PDB entry 6D73 | electron microscopy, 3.80 A resolution | chains B and A of the 4 polymer chains in the assembly

== Chain B (and A) ==
Molecule: Transient receptor potential cation channel, subfamily M
From: Danio rerio
Notes: chain A of this document is another copy of the same molecule, construct and numbering; everything in this record applies to it too
Sequence (1466 residues; numbered 0 to 1504; 39 numbers in that range are skipped by the numbering (no residue carries them; nothing is unmodelled there); the number before each row is that of its first residue; numbering starts at 0; X marks 22 residues of unknown identity (built as UNK)):
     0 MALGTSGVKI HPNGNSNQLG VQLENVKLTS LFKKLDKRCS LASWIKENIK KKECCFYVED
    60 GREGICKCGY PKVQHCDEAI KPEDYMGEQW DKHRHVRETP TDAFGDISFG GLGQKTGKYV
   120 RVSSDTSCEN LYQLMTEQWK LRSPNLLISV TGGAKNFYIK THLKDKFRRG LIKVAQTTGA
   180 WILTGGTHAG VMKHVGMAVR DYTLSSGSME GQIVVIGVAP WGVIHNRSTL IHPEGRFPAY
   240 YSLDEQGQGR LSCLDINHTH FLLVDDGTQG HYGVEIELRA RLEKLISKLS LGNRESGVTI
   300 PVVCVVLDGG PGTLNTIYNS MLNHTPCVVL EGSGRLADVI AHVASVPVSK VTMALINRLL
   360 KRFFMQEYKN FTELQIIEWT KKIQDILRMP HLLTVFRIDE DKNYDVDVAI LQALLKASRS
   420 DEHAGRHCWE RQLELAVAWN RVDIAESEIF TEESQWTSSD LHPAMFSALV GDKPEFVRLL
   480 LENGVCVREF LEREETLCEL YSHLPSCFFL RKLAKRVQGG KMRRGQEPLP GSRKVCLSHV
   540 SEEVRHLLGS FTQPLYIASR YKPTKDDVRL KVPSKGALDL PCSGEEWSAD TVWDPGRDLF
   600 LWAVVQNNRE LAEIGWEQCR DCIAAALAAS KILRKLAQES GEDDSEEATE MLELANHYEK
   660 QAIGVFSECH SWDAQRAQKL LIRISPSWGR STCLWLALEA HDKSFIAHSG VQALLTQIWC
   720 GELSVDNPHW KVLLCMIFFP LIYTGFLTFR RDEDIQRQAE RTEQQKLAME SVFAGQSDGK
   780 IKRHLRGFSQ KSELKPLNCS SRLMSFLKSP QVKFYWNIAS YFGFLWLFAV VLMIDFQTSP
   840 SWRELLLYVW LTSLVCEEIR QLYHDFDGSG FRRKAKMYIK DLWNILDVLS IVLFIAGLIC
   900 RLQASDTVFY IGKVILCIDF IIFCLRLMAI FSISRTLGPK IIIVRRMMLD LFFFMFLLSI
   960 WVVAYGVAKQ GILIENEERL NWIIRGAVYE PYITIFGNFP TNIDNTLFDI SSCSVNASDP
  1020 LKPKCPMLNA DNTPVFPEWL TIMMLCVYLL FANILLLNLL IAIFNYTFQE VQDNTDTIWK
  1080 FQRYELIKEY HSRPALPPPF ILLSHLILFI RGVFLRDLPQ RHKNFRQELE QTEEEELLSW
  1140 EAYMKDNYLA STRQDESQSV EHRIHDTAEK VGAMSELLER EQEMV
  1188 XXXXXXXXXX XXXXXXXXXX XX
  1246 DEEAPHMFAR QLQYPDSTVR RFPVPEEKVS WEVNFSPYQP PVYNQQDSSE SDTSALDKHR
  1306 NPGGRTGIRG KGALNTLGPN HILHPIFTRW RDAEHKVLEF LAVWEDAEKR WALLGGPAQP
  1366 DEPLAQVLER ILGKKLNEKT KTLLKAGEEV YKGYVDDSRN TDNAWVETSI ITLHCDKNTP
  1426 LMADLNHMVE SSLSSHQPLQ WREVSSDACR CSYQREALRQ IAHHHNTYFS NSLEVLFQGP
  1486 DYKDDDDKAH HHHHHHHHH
Unresolved in the structure: 0-39, 53-87, 292-295, 518-525, 561-588, 766-796, 865-868, 1115-1119, 1246, 1293-1302, 1367-1368, 1382-1385, 1420-1423, 1471-1504 (chain A: 0-39, 53-88, 518-534, 562-588, 764-797, 1115-1119, 1291-1302, 1338-1340, 1350-1354, 1364-1368, 1384-1391, 1425-1426, 1436-1443, 1468-1504)
Disulfide bonds: Cys303-Cys326, Cys1012-Cys1024
Bound ions: Ca2+: Glu857, Gln860, Asn883, Asp886

== Interface between chain B and chain A ==
Pairs across the interface (79):
  Thr160(B) - Leu480(A)
  Thr160(B) - Glu481(A)
  Arg168(B) - Asp1145(A)  salt bridge
  Ile171(B) - Tyr1142(A)
  Leu203(B) - Glu1135(A)
  Leu203(B) - Ser1138(A)
  Ser204(B) - Arg675(A)  hydrogen bond (backbone-side chain)
  Ser204(B) - Trp1139(A)
  Ser204(B) - Tyr1142(A)
  Pro527(B) - Gln763(A)
  Ser531(B) - Gln763(A)
  Glu641(B) - Arg934(A)
  Asp642(B) - Ser708(A)  hydrogen bond (backbone-side chain)
  Leu948(B) - Thr935(A)
  Leu948(B) - Leu936(A)  hydrophobic
  Phe952(B) - Phe930(A)  hydrophobic
  Phe952(B) - Leu936(A)  hydrophobic
  Phe952(B) - Lys939(A)
  Phe952(B) - Ile940(A)  hydrophobic
  Phe955(B) - Phe821(A)  hydrophobic
  Phe955(B) - Met927(A)  hydrophobic
  Phe955(B) - Phe930(A)  hydrophobic
  Leu956(B) - Met927(A)  hydrophobic
  Leu956(B) - Phe930(A)  hydrophobic
  Ile959(B) - Cys923(A)  hydrogen bond (backbone-side chain)
  Ile959(B) - Met927(A)  hydrophobic
  Trp960(B) - Leu924(A)  hydrophobic
  Ala963(B) - Phe919(A)  hydrophobic
  Ala963(B) - Ile920(A)
  Ala963(B) - Cys923(A)  hydrophobic
  Val966(B) - Leu831(A)
  Val966(B) - Met832(A)
  Val966(B) - Phe919(A)  hydrophobic
  Ala967(B) - Cys916(A)
  Gln969(B) - Met832(A)
  Gly970(B) - Leu831(A)
  Gly970(B) - Met832(A)
  Gly970(B) - Lys912(A)
  Gly970(B) - Cys916(A)
  Ile971(B) - Tyr909(A)  hydrogen bond (backbone-side chain)
  Ile971(B) - Cys916(A)  hydrophobic
  Ile973(B) - Lys912(A)
  Glu974(B) - Lys912(A)  hydrogen bond (backbone-side chain)
  Asn975(B) - Met832(A)
  Asn975(B) - Ile833(A)
  Asn975(B) - Asp834(A)
  Asn975(B) - Phe835(A)
  Glu976(B) - Met832(A)
  Glu976(B) - Ile833(A)
  Asp1003(B) - Arg984(A)  hydrogen bond (backbone-side chain)
  Asn1004(B) - Trp981(A)
  Asn1004(B) - Arg984(A)  hydrogen bond (backbone-side chain)
  Phe1035(B) - Tyr909(A)
  Glu1037(B) - Arg984(A)
  Trp1038(B) - Ile983(A)  hydrophobic
  Ile1041(B) - Ile983(A)  hydrophobic
  Ile1041(B) - Arg984(A)
  Leu1048(B) - Phe995(A)  hydrophobic
  Asn1052(B) - Phe995(A)
  Ile1053(B) - Leu950(A)  hydrophobic
  Leu1056(B) - Ile1062(A)  hydrophobic
  Ile1060(B) - Leu1059(A)
  Ile1060(B) - Ile1062(A)  hydrophobic
  Ile1060(B) - Phe1063(A)  hydrophobic
  Asn1064(B) - Thr1066(A)
  Glu1160(B) - Val1159(A)
  Ile1163(B) - Ile1163(A)  hydrophobic
  His1164(B) - Gln1157(A)
  His1164(B) - Val1159(A)
  His1164(B) - Arg1162(A)  hydrogen bond
  Ala1167(B) - Arg1162(A)
  Ala1167(B) - Thr1166(A)
  Val1170(B) - Lys1169(A)
  Val1170(B) - Val1170(A)  hydrophobic
  Gly1171(B) - Lys1169(A)
  Met1173(B) - Met1173(A)  hydrophobic
  Ser1174(B) - Met1173(A)
  Leu1177(B) - Met1173(A)  hydrophobic
  Leu1177(B) - Leu1176(A)  hydrophobic
Other interface residues (no listed pair), chain B (58 interface residues in all): Gly112, Lys159, His161, Gly206, Phe951, Tyr964, Leu972, Glu977, Cys1045, Asn1057, Phe1063, Thr1166
Other interface residues (no listed pair), chain A (60 interface residues in all): Ala828, Val913, Leu926, Val943, Met946, Asn980, Val987, Tyr988, Leu1058, Thr1131, Glu1134, Leu1177

== Summary ==
58 residues of chain B and 60 residues of chain A are in contact; the contacts include 8 hydrogen bonds and 1
salt bridge. Polar contacts include Arg168(B)-Asp1145(A), Ser204(B)-Arg675(A) and Asp642(B)-Ser708(A). The
Ca2+ site is built by Glu857(B), Gln860(B), Asn883(B) and Asp886(B).
Both chains are Transient receptor potential cation channel, subfamily M (Danio rerio). Entry 6D73 (Cryo-EM
structure of the zebrafish TRPM2 channel in the presence of Ca2+) was determined by electron microscopy (same
publication as 6PKV, 6PKW and 6PKX).
